Entry 8X9Y (electron microscopy, 3.70 A resolution); this record covers chains E and O of the 18 polymer chains in the assembly.

[Chain E]
Name: Tri1
Organism: Human alphaherpesvirus 3
Chain sequence (392 residues; numbered 9 to 477; 77 numbers in that range are skipped by the numbering (no residue carries them; nothing is unmodelled there); the number before each row is that of its first residue):
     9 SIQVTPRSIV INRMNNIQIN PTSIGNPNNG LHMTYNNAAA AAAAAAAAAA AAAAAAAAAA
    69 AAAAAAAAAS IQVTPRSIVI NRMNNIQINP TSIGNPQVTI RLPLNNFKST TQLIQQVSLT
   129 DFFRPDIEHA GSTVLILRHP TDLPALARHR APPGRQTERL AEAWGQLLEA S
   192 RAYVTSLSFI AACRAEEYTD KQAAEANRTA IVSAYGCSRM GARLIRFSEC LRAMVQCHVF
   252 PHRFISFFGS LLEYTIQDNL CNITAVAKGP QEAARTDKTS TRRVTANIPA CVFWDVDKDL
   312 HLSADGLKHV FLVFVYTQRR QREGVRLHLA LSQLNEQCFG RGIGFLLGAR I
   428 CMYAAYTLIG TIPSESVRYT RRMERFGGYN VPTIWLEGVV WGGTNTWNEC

[Chain O]
Name: Tri2B
Organism: Human alphaherpesvirus 3
Chain sequence (263 residues; row label = number of the first residue in the row; note: 50 numbers in that range are skipped by the numbering (no residue carries them; nothing is unmodelled there)):
     3 AMPFEIEVLL PGEISPAETS ALQKCEGKII TFSTLRHRAS LVDIALSSYY INGAPPDTLS
    63 LLEAYRMRFA AVITRVIPGK LLAHAIGVGT PTPGLFIQNT SPVDLCNGDY ICLLPPVFGS
   123 ADEIRLDSVG LEIVFPLTIP QTLMREIIAK VVARAVERTA A
   175 DVICYNGRRY ELETNLQHRD GSDAAIRTLV LNLMFSINEG TTLILTLITR LL
   266 RFPIYEAISS WISTSSRLGD TLGTRAILRV CVFDGPSTVH PGDRTAVIQV

[Interface between chain E and chain O]
Pairs across the interface - 28 pairs, chain E then chain O:
  Arg163(E) - Arg266(O)  hydrogen bond (side chain-backbone)
  Arg163(E) - Phe267(O)
  Arg163(E) - Pro268(O)
  Ser314(E) - Thr36(O)
  Asp316(E) - Thr36(O)
  Asp316(E) - Arg38(O)
  Gly317(E) - Leu37(O)
  Leu318(E) - Leu37(O)
  Leu318(E) - Val90(O)  hydrophobic
  His320(E) - Phe71(O)
  Gln344(E) - Thr36(O)
  Gln344(E) - Phe71(O)
  Asn346(E) - Arg68(O)  hydrogen bond (side chain-backbone)
  Asn346(E) - Met69(O)
  Asn346(E) - Arg70(O)  hydrogen bond (side chain-backbone)
  Asn346(E) - Phe71(O)
  Gln348(E) - Asp285(O)
  Gln348(E) - Thr286(O)
  Gln348(E) - Arg290(O)
  Cys349(E) - Met69(O)  hydrophobic
  Arg352(E) - Arg68(O)
  Arg352(E) - Met69(O)
  Cys428(E) - Phe209(O)  hydrophobic
  Glu442(E) - Arg38(O)
  Glu442(E) - His39(O)  hydrogen bond (side chain-backbone)
  Glu476(E) - Ser278(O)
  Glu476(E) - Arg282(O)
  Cys477(E) - Arg282(O)  hydrogen bond
Interface residues without a listed pair, chain E (19 interface residues in all): Gly162, His249, Thr438, Pro440
Interface residues without a listed pair, chain O (19 interface residues in all): Phe6

[Overview]
The chain E/chain O interface involves 19 residues from each chain, with 5 hydrogen bonds. Among the polar
pairs are Arg163(E)-Arg266(O), Asn346(E)-Arg68(O) and Asn346(E)-Arg70(O).
Chain E is Tri1 and chain O is Tri2B, both from Human alphaherpesvirus 3; the structure, E-hexon capsomer of
the VZV C-Capsid, was determined by electron microscopy together with 8X9W, 8X9X, 8X9Z, 8XA0, 8XA1, 8XA2 and
8XA3 from the same study.
